Entry 2UXM (X-ray diffraction, 2.70 A resolution); this record covers chains H and M of the 3 polymer chains in the assembly.

Chain H:
Protein: Reaction center protein H chain
Organism: Rhodobacter sphaeroides
Reference sequence: P0C0Y7 (RCEH_RHOSH); numbering as in UniProt (aligned over 1-260)
Amino-acid sequence (260 residues; row label = number of the first residue in the row):
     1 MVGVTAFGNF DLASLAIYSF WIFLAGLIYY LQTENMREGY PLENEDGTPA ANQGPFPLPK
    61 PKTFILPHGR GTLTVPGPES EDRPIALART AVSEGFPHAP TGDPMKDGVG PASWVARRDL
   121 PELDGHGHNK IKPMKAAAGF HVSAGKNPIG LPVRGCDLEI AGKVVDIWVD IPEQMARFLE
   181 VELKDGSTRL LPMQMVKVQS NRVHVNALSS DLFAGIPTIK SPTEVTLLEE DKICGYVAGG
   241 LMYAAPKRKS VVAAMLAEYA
Not modelled in the structure: 1-10, 252-260

Chain M:
Protein: Reaction center protein M chain
Organism: Rhodobacter sphaeroides
Reference sequence: P0C0Y9 (RCEM_RHOSH); numbering as in UniProt (aligned over 1-307)
Amino-acid sequence (307 residues; numbered 1 to 307; the number before each row is that of its first residue):
     1 AEYQNIFSQV QVRGPADLGM TEDVNLANRS GVGPFSTLLG WFGNAQLGPI YLGSLGVLSL
    61 FSGLMWFFTI GIWFWYQAGW NPAVFLRDLF FFSLEPPAPE YGLSFAAPLK EGGLWLIASF
   121 FMFVAVWSWW GRTYLRAQAL GMGKHTAWAF LSAIWLWMVL GFIRPILMGS WSEAVPYGIF
   181 SHLDWTNNFS LVHGNLFYNP FHGLSIAFLY GSALLFAMHG ATILAVSRFG GERELEQIAD
   241 RGTAAERAAL FWRWTMGFNA TMEGIHRWAI WMAVLVTLTG GIGILLSGTV VDNWYVWGQN
   301 HGMAPLN
Not modelled in the structure: 304-307
Ion coordination: Fe ion: H219, E234, H266 (shared with 2 residues of chain L)
Small-molecule neighbours:
  - bacteriochlorophyll a (BCL), molecule 1: W66, M122, V126, F150, A153, I154, L156, W157, L160, W185, T186, N187, F189, S190, N195, L196, F197, H202, S205, I206, L209, Y210, V276, T277, G280, G281, G283, I284
  - bacteriochlorophyll a (BCL), molecule 2: F67, L89, M122, W157, L160, V175, I179, H182, L183, W185, T186
  - bacteriochlorophyll a (BCL), molecule 3: F197, G203, I206, A207, Y210, G211, L214
  - bacteriopheophytin a (BPH), molecule 1: S59, L60, G63, L64, F67, A125, V126, W129, T133, T146, A149, F150, A153, A273, V274, V276, T277
  - bacteriopheophytin a (BPH), molecule 2: Y210, A213, L214, A217, M218, W252, T255, M256
  - spheroidene (SPO): W66, F67, F68, I70, G71, F74, W75, F85, L89, F105, W115, L116, S119, F120, M122, F123, W157, M158, L160, G161, F162, W171, V175, P176, Y177, G178, I179, H182
  - ubiquinone-10 (U10): L214, L215, M218, H219, T222, I223, A245, A248, A249, W252, M256, F258, N259, A260, T261, M262, I265, W268, M272

Chain H / chain M interface:
Pairs across the interface (116; chain H residue first):
  D11(H) with W297(M), hydrogen bond; G302(M); M303(M)
  L12(H) with V290(M), hydrophobic
  A13(H) with V291(M), hydrophobic; W297(M)
  S14(H) with W297(M); H301(M); G302(M), hydrogen bond (side chain-backbone)
  A16(H) with F201(M)
  I17(H) with P200(M), hydrophobic; F201(M), hydrophobic; L204(M), hydrophobic
  F20(H) with F201(M), hydrophobic; L204(M), hydrophobic; T279(M)
  W21(H) with L204(M), hydrophobic
  F23(H) with W271(M), hydrophobic
  L27(H) with W271(M), hydrophobic; L275(M), hydrophobic
  Y30(H) with R267(M), hydrogen bond
  L31(H) with R267(M); W268(M), hydrophobic
  Q32(H) with F258(M)
  E34(H) with R267(M)
  N35(H) with A260(M); T261(M), hydrogen bond (side chain-backbone); G264(M); I265(M); W268(M)
  E38(H) with I238(M); R241(M), salt bridge
  Y40(H) with R253(M), hydrogen bond
  L42(H) with R253(M)
  K62(H) with E263(M), salt bridge; R267(M)
  F64(H) with I238(M), hydrophobic; E263(M)
  L66(H) with A239(M), hydrophobic
  L73(H) with I238(M); A239(M)
  E79(H) with R241(M), salt bridge
  P111(H) with R247(M), hydrogen bond (backbone-side chain)
  A112(H) with R247(M)
  S113(H) with T243(M), hydrogen bond (backbone-side chain); R247(M), hydrogen bond (backbone-side chain)
  V115(H) with R241(M); G242(M); T243(M); E246(M)
  R117(H) with E236(M), hydrogen bond (side chain-backbone); Q237(M); D240(M), hydrogen bond (side chain-backbone); R241(M); G242(M)
  R118(H) with A239(M), hydrogen bond (side chain-backbone); D240(M), salt bridge
  E122(H) with R233(M), salt bridge; E236(M)
  G125(H) with M20(M)
  I131(H) with R233(M)
  A138(H) with P15(M)
  G139(H) with R13(M); G14(M); P15(M)
  F140(H) with R13(M); G14(M); P15(M)
  H141(H) with V12(M); R13(M), hydrogen bond (backbone-backbone)
  V142(H) with Q11(M)
  S143(H) with Q11(M), hydrogen bond (backbone-backbone); V12(M); R13(M)
  A144(H) with V10(M); Q11(M), hydrogen bond (backbone-backbone); T37(M); W41(M), hydrophobic
  G145(H) with Q9(M); W41(M)
  K146(H) with V10(M)
  V169(H) with V12(M), hydrophobic
  P172(H) with D17(M)
  Q174(H) with V12(M); R13(M); G14(M), hydrogen bond (side chain-backbone); P15(M), hydrogen bond (side chain-backbone)
  M175(H) with V12(M); E232(M)
  A176(H) with V12(M)
  R177(H) with E232(M), salt bridge; R233(M)
  Q194(H) with E2(M); Y3(M); N5(M); S227(M), hydrogen bond (side chain-backbone); R228(M); E232(M)
  M195(H) with R228(M)
  V196(H) with Y3(M); Q9(M), hydrogen bond (backbone-side chain)
  K197(H) with Q9(M)
  V198(H) with Q9(M), hydrogen bond (backbone-side chain)
  N206(H) with E2(M)
  L227(H) with R233(M); E236(M); D240(M)
  E230(H) with R233(M), salt bridge
  D231(H) with G242(M); T243(M), hydrogen bond (side chain-backbone)
  C234(H) with R228(M), hydrogen bond (side chain-backbone); F229(M), hydrophobic
  G235(H) with R247(M)
  A238(H) with F229(M), hydrophobic
  L241(H) with E2(M); R228(M)
Interface residues without a listed pair, chain H (73 interface residues in all): L24, R37, G110, W114, H126, K130, M134, P148, I167, I171, E173, P192, M193
Interface residues without a listed pair, chain M (57 interface residues in all): F35, N44, Q46, F208, N259, L286, W294

Overview:
The interface between chain H and chain M involves 73 residues on one side and 57 on the other; the contacts
include 21 hydrogen bonds and 7 salt bridges. Among the polar pairs are E38(H)-R241(M), K62(H)-E263(M) and
E79(H)-R241(M).
Here chain H is Reaction center protein H chain and chain M is Reaction center protein M chain, both from
Rhodobacter sphaeroides. Entry 2UXM (X-ray high resolution structure of the photosynthetic reaction center
from Rb. sphaeroides at pH 10 in ...) was determined by X-ray diffraction together with 2J8C, 2J8D, 2UWS,
2UWT, 2UWU, 2UWV and 7 further entries from the same study.
